PDB entry 5HP8 | X-ray diffraction, 2.30 A resolution | chains B and C of the 3 polymer chains in the assembly

[Chain B (and C)]
Protein: Reactive Intermediate Deaminase A, chloroplastic
Source organism: Arabidopsis thaliana
Notes: EC 3.5.99.10; chain C of this document is another copy of the same molecule, construct and numbering; everything in this record applies to it too
Reference sequence: Q94JQ4 (RIDA_ARATH); residues 68-187 here = UniProt positions 68-187
Sequence (124 residues; row label = number of the first residue in the row):
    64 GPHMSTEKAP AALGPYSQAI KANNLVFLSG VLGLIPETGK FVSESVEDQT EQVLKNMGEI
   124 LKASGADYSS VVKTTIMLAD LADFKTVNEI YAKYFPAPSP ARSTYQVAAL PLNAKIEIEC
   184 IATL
Not modelled in the structure: 64-79
Differences from the reference sequence: expression tag (64-67)
Small-molecule neighbours:
  - pyruvic acid (PYR), molecule 1: Gly-93, Leu-95, Pro-174, Glu-180
  - pyruvic acid (PYR), molecule 2: Phe-147, Arg-165, Ser-166, Thr-167
Curated features (UniProtKB/Swiss-Prot):
  - binding site (substrate): Arg-165
  - site: Tyr-79 (Stabilizes the substrate), Glu-180 (Important for catalytic activity at high pH)
What the authors report for this chain:
  - binding site for pyruvic acid: Leu-95, Phe-147, Arg-165, Thr-167, Pro-174, Glu-180
  - mutagenesis - S80A, K136A, K136R, R165A, S166A, T167A, E180A, E182A: decreased catalytic activity
  - self-association interface (contacts with another copy of this molecule); pairs are residue here / residue on that copy: Lys-136/Glu-182 (salt bridge), Ser-166/Glu-182 (hydrogen bond)
  - mutagenesis - S92A: decreased stability

[Chain B / chain C interface]
Pairs across the interface (36):
  Ser-80(B) with Pro-161(C); Ser-162(C), hydrogen bond (backbone-backbone); Pro-163(C); Ala-164(C)
  Ile-83(B) with Val-135(C); Ser-162(C); Pro-163(C), hydrophobic; Ala-164(C)
  Ala-85(B) with Thr-186(C)
  Asn-86(B) with Asn-87(C)
  Phe-90(B) with Leu-88(C), hydrophobic; Val-135(C), hydrophobic; Lys-136(C); Ala-164(C); Ile-184(C), hydrophobic
  Leu-91(B) with Ala-164(C)
  Ser-92(B) with Ala-164(C); Arg-165(C), hydrogen bond (side chain-backbone)
  Gly-93(B) with Arg-165(C), hydrogen bond (backbone-backbone); Ser-166(C), hydrogen bond (backbone-side chain)
  Met-140(B) with Tyr-168(C), hydrophobic
  Tyr-168(B) with Tyr-168(C), hydrogen bond
  Val-170(B) with Tyr-168(C), hydrophobic; Gln-169(C)
  Ala-171(B) with Gln-169(C), hydrogen bond (backbone-backbone); Val-170(C)
  Ala-172(B) with Tyr-168(C); Gln-169(C), hydrogen bond (backbone-backbone)
  Leu-173(B) with Leu-144(C); Tyr-168(C), hydrophobic
  Pro-174(B) with Leu-144(C); Thr-167(C)
  Glu-180(B) with Ser-166(C); Thr-167(C)
  Glu-182(B) with Lys-136(C), salt bridge; Ser-166(C), hydrogen bond
Also at the interface, not in a pair above, chain C (19 interface residues in all): Thr-138, Ala-171

[Summary]
The interface between chain B and chain C involves 17 residues on one side and 19 on the other; the contacts
include 8 hydrogen bonds and 1 salt bridge. Polar contacts include Glu-182(B)/Lys-136(C), Ser-92(B)/Arg-165(C)
and Gly-93(B)/Ser-166(C). The paper reports a binding site for pyruvic acid at Leu-95(B), Phe-147(B) and
Arg-165(B) among others; S80A, K136A and K136R of chain B, among others, reduce catalytic activity; 9
substitutions were tested in all.
Both chains are Reactive Intermediate Deaminase A, chloroplastic (Arabidopsis thaliana). Entry 5HP8 (Crystal
structures of RidA in complex with pyruvate) was determined by X-ray diffraction together with 5HP7 from the
same study.
